8TQ2 - chains C and A of the 4 polymer chains in the assembly; structure by electron microscopy, 3.80 A resolution.

== Chain C ==
Name: Mediator of RNA polymerase II transcription subunit 12
Organism: Homo sapiens
UniProtKB: Q93074 (MED12_HUMAN); numbering as in UniProt (aligned over 1-2177)
Chain sequence (2177 residues; row label = number of the first residue in the row):
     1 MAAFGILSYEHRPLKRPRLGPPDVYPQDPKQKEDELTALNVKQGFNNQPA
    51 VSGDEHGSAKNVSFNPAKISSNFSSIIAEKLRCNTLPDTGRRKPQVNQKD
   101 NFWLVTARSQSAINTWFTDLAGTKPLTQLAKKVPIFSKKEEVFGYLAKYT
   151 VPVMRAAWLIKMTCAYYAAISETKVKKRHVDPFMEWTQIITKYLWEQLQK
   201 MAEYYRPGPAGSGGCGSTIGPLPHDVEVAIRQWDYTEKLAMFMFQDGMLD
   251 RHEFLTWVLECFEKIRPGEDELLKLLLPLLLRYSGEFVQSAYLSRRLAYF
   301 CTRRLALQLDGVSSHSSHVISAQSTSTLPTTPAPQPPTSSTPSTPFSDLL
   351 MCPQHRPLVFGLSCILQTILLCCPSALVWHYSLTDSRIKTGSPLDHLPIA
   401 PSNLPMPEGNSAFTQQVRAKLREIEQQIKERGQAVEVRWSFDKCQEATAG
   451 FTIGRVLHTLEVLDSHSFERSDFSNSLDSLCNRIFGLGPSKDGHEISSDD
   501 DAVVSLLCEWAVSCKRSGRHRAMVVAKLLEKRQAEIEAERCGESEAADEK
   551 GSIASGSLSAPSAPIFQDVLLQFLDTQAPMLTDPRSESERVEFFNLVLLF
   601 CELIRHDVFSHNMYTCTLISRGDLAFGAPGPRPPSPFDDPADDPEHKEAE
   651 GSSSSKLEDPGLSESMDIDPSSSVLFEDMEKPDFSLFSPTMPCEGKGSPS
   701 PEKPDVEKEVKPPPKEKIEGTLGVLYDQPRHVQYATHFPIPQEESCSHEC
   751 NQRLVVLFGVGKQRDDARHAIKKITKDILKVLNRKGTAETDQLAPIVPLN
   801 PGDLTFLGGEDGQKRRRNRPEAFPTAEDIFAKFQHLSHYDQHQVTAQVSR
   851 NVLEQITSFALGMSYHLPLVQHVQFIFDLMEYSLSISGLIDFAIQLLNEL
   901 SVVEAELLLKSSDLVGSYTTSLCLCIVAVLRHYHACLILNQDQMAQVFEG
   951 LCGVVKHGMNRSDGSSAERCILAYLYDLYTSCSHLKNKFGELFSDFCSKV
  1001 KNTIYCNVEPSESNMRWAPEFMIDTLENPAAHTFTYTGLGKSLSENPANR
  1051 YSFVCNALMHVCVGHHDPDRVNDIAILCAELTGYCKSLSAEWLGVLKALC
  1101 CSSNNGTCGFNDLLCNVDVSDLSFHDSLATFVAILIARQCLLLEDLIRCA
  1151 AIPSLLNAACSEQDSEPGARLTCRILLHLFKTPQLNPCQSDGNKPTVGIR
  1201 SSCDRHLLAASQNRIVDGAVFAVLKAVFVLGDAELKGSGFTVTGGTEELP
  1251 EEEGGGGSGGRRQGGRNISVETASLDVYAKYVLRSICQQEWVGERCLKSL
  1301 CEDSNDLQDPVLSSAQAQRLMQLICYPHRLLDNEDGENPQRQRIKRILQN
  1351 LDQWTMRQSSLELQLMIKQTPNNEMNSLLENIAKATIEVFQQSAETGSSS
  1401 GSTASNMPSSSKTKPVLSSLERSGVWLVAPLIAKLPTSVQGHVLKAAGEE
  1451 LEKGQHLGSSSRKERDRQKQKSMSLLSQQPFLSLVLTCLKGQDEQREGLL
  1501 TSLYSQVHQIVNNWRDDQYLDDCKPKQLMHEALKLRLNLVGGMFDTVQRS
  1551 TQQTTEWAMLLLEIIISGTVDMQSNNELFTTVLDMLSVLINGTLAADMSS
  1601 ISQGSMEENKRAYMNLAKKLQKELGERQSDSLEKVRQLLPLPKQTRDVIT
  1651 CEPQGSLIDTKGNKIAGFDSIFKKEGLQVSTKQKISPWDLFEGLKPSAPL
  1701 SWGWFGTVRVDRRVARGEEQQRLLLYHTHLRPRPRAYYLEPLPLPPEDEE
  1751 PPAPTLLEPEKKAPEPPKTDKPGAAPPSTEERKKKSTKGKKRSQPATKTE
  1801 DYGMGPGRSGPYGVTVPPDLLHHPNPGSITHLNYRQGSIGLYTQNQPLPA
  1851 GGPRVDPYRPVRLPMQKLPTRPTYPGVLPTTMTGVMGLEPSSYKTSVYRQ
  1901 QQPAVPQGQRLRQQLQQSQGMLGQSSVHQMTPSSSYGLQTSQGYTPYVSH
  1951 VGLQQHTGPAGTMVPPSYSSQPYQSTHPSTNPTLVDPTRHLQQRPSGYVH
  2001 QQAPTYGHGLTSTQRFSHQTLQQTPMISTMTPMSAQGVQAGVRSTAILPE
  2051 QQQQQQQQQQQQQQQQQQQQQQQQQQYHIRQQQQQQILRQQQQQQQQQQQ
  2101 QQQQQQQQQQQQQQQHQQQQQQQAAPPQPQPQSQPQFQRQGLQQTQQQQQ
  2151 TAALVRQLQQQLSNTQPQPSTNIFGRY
Not modelled in the structure: 1-2, 85-2177
UniProt features mapped onto this chain:
  - modified residue: Lys80 (N6-acetyllysine), Tyr166 (Phosphotyrosine), Ser635 (Phosphoserine), Ser665 (Phosphoserine), Ser698 (Phosphoserine), Ser700 (Phosphoserine), Ser1258 (Phosphoserine), Ser1269 (Phosphoserine), Lys1798 (N6-acetyllysine), Arg1899 (Asymmetric dimethylarginine), Arg1910 (Omega-N-methylarginine), Arg1994 (Asymmetric dimethylarginine), Arg2015 (Asymmetric dimethylarginine)

== Chain A ==
Name: Cyclin-dependent kinase 8
Organism: Homo sapiens
UniProtKB: P49336 (CDK8_HUMAN); residues 1-464 here = UniProt positions 1-464
Chain sequence (464 residues; each row starts with the number of its first residue):
     1 MDYDFKVKLSSERERVEDLFEYEGCKVGRGTYGHVYKAKRKDGKDDKDYA
    51 LKQIEGTGISMSACREIALLRELKHPNVISLQKVFLSHADRKVWLLFDYA
   101 EHDLWHIIKFHRASKANKKPVQLPRGMVKSLLYQILDGIHYLHANWVLHR
   151 DLKPANILVMGEGPERGRVKIADMGFARLFNSPLKPLADLDPVVVTFWYR
   201 APELLLGARHYTKAIDIWAIGCIFAELLTSEPIFHCRQEDIKTSNPYHHD
   251 QLDRIFNVMGFPADKDWEDIKKMPEHSTLMKDFRRNTYTNCSLIKYMEKH
   301 KVKPDSKAFHLLQKLLTMDPIKRITSEQAMQDPYFLEDPLPTSDVFAGCQ
   351 IPYPKREFLTEEEPDDKGDKKNQQQQQGNNHTNGTGHPGNQDSSHTQGPP
   401 LKKVRVVPPTTTSGGLIMTSDYQRSNPHAAYPNPGPSTSQPQSSMGYSAT
   451 SQQPPQYSHQTHRY
Not modelled in the structure: 42-47, 113-122, 237-248, 265-272, 281-290, 360-464
Reported in the primary citation:
  - conformationally variable residues (side-chain flip): Tyr211

== Chain C / chain A interface ==
Contacting residue pairs (21; chain C residue first):
  Gln27(C) with His143(A), hydrogen bond (side chain-backbone); Trp146(A), hydrogen bond; Lys213(A), hydrogen bond
  Gln31(C) with Trp146(A)
  Glu33(C) with Asn181(A)
  Asp34(C) with Thr212(A); Lys213(A), salt bridge
  Leu36(C) with His210(A); Thr212(A); Pro320(A), hydrophobic
  Asn40(C) with His210(A)
  Val41(C) with Ala208(A), hydrophobic; Arg209(A), hydrogen bond (backbone-backbone); Met273(A), hydrophobic; Pro274(A)
  Lys42(C) with Arg209(A)
  Gln43(C) with Arg209(A)
  Gly44(C) with Arg209(A)
  Phe45(C) with Pro183(A); His210(A)
  Asn47(C) with Pro183(A), hydrogen bond (side chain-backbone)
Also at the interface, not in a pair above, chain C (13 interface residues in all): Pro26
Also at the interface, not in a pair above, chain A (16 interface residues in all): Ala144, Phe180, Ser182, Pro186
From the paper, about this interface:
  - interface residues, chain C: Asp34(C), Leu36(C), Asn40(C), Val41(C), Gly44(C)

== In short ==
13 residues of chain C face 16 of chain A across their interface; the contacts include 5 hydrogen bonds and 1
salt bridge. Polar pairs include Asp34(C)-Lys213(A), Gln27(C)-His143(A) and Gln27(C)-Trp146(A). The paper
reports interface residues Asp34(C), Leu36(C) and Asn40(C) among others; conformational variability at
Tyr211(A).
Chain C is Mediator of RNA polymerase II transcription subunit 12 and chain A is Cyclin-dependent kinase 8,
both from Homo sapiens; the structure, Structure of the kinase lobe of human CDK8 kinase module, was
determined by electron microscopy (same publication as 8TQC, 8TQW and 8TRH).
